Entry 4IDP (X-ray diffraction, 2.59 A resolution); this record covers chains A and B.

Chain A (and B):
Name: Atlastin-1
From: Homo sapiens
Notes: EC 3.6.5.-; fragment: cytoplasmic domain; chain B of this document is another copy of the same molecule, construct and numbering; everything in this record applies to it too
Reference sequence: Q8WXF7 (ATLA1_HUMAN); residue numbers follow UniProt; this construct covers 1-446
Sequence (447 residues; numbered 0 to 446; the number before each row is that of its first residue; numbering starts at 0):
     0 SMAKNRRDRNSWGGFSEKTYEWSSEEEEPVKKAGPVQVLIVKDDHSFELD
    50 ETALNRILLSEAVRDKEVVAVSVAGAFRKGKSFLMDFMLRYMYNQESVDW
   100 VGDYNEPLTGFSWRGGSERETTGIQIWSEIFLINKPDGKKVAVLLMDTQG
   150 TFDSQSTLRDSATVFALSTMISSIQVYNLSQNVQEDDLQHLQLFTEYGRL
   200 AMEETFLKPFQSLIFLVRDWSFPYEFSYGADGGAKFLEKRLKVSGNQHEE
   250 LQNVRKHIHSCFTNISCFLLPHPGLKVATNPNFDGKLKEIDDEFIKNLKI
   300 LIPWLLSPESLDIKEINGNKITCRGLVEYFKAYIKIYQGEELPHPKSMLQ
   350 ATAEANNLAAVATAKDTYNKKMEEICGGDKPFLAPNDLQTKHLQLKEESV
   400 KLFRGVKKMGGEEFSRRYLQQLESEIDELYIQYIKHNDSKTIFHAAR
Not modelled in the structure: 0-30
Differences from the reference sequence: expression tag (0); engineered mutation Thr440 (Asn in Q8WXF7)
Modified / non-standard residues: Mse1 (selenomethionine); Mse84, Mse87, Mse91, Mse145, Mse169, Mse201, Mse347, Mse371, Mse408 (selenomethionine; parent Met)
Ion coordination: Mg2+: Ser81, Thr120 (together with GMP-PNP)
Small-molecule neighbours: GMP-PNP (GNP; phosphoaminophosphonic acid-guanylate ester): Ala75, Phe76, Arg77, Lys78, Gly79, Lys80, Ser81, Phe82, Trp112, Arg113, Gly114, Arg118, Glu119, Thr120, Gly149, Arg217, Asp218, His271, Pro272, Val276, Ala277, Phe282, Phe293
Reported in the primary citation:
  - binding site for GMP-PNP: Arg77
  - disease-associated variants - N440T
  - catalytic residues: Arg77
  - mutagenesis - R77A (0.1 uM Pi/min/uM): abolished catalytic activity on GTP
  - mutagenesis - R77A: unchanged binding to fluorescently labelled nucleotides
  - mutagenesis - K295C/C375A: unchanged catalytic activity on GTP

Chain A / chain B interface:
Residue-residue contacts - 144 pairs, chain A then chain B:
  His44(A) - His247(B)
  Phe76(A) - Asn181(B)
  Phe76(A) - Gln183(B)
  Lys78(A) - Gln180(B)  hydrogen bond
  Lys78(A) - Gln183(B)
  Gly114(A) - Tyr223(B)
  Gly115(A) - Phe221(B)
  Gly115(A) - Tyr223(B)  hydrogen bond (backbone-side chain)
  Gly115(A) - Glu224(B)
  Ser116(A) - Asn181(B)
  Ser116(A) - Trp219(B)
  Ser116(A) - Phe221(B)
  Ser116(A) - Glu224(B)  hydrogen bond
  Ser116(A) - Arg239(B)  hydrogen bond (backbone-side chain)
  Glu117(A) - Lys238(B)  salt bridge
  Glu117(A) - Arg239(B)  salt bridge
  Phe151(A) - Gln183(B)
  Phe151(A) - Glu184(B)  hydrogen bond (backbone-backbone)
  Phe151(A) - Asp185(B)
  Asp152(A) - Glu184(B)
  Ser153(A) - Glu184(B)  hydrogen bond
  Ser153(A) - Arg239(B)
  Ser153(A) - Leu250(B)
  Ser153(A) - Arg254(B)
  Gln154(A) - Leu250(B)
  Ser155(A) - Leu250(B)
  Thr156(A) - His247(B)
  Thr156(A) - Glu249(B)
  Leu157(A) - Glu249(B)  hydrogen bond (backbone-side chain)
  Leu157(A) - Mse347(B)
  Ser179(A) - Gln180(B)  hydrogen bond
  Gln180(A) - Lys78(B)
  Gln180(A) - Ser179(B)  hydrogen bond
  Gln180(A) - Gln180(B)
  Asn181(A) - Phe76(B)
  Asn181(A) - Ser116(B)
  Gln183(A) - Ala75(B)
  Gln183(A) - Phe76(B)
  Gln183(A) - Lys78(B)
  Gln183(A) - Phe151(B)
  Glu184(A) - Phe151(B)  hydrogen bond (backbone-backbone)
  Glu184(A) - Asp152(B)
  Glu184(A) - Ser153(B)
  Asp185(A) - Phe151(B)
  Asp185(A) - Asp185(B)
  Asp185(A) - His189(B)  salt bridge
  His189(A) - Asp185(B)  salt bridge
  His189(A) - Mse347(B)
  Gln191(A) - Leu348(B)
  Leu192(A) - Mse347(B)
  Glu195(A) - Leu348(B)
  Glu195(A) - Mse408(B)
  Glu195(A) - Gly409(B)
  Glu195(A) - Gly410(B)
  Leu199(A) - Lys406(B)
  Leu199(A) - Lys407(B)
  Leu199(A) - Mse408(B)
  Glu203(A) - Glu411(B)
  Trp219(A) - Ser116(B)
  Ser220(A) - Ala277(B)
  Ser220(A) - Thr278(B)
  Phe221(A) - Gly115(B)
  Phe221(A) - Ser116(B)
  Tyr223(A) - Gly114(B)
  Tyr223(A) - Gly115(B)  hydrogen bond (side chain-backbone)
  Tyr223(A) - Thr278(B)
  Tyr223(A) - Pro280(B)  hydrophobic
  Glu224(A) - Gly115(B)
  Glu224(A) - Ser116(B)  hydrogen bond
  Lys238(A) - Glu117(B)
  Arg239(A) - Phe76(B)
  Arg239(A) - Ser116(B)  hydrogen bond (side chain-backbone)
  Arg239(A) - Glu117(B)  salt bridge
  Arg239(A) - Ser153(B)  hydrogen bond
  His247(A) - His44(B)
  His247(A) - Thr156(B)
  Glu249(A) - Thr156(B)
  Glu249(A) - Leu157(B)  hydrogen bond (side chain-backbone)
  Leu250(A) - Ser153(B)
  Leu250(A) - Gln154(B)
  Leu250(A) - Ser155(B)
  Arg254(A) - Ser153(B)
  His271(A) - Leu274(B)
  Leu274(A) - His271(B)
  Leu274(A) - Asp290(B)
  Ala277(A) - Ser220(B)
  Thr278(A) - Ser220(B)
  Thr278(A) - Tyr223(B)
  Pro280(A) - Tyr223(B)  hydrophobic
  Asp290(A) - Leu274(B)
  Glu340(A) - Lys406(B)
  Leu341(A) - Lys406(B)
  Pro342(A) - Asn355(B)
  Pro342(A) - Lys406(B)
  Pro342(A) - Lys407(B)
  Pro342(A) - Mse408(B)
  Lys345(A) - Mse347(B)
  Mse347(A) - Leu157(B)
  Mse347(A) - His189(B)
  Mse347(A) - Leu192(B)
  Mse347(A) - Lys345(B)
  Mse347(A) - Mse347(B)
  Leu348(A) - Gln191(B)
  Leu348(A) - Glu195(B)
  Ala350(A) - Ala350(B)  hydrophobic
  Ala350(A) - Thr351(B)
  Thr351(A) - Ala350(B)
  Ala354(A) - Leu357(B)
  Asn355(A) - Pro342(B)
  Leu357(A) - Ala354(B)
  Leu357(A) - Leu357(B)  hydrophobic
  Leu357(A) - Ala358(B)
  Ala358(A) - Leu357(B)
  Asn368(A) - Gln431(B)
  Lys369(A) - Glu427(B)  salt bridge
  Glu372(A) - Gln431(B)
  Cys375(A) - His435(B)
  Gly376(A) - His435(B)
  Gly377(A) - Lys434(B)
  Gly377(A) - His435(B)  hydrogen bond (backbone-side chain)
  Gly377(A) - Ser438(B)
  Asp378(A) - Lys434(B)  salt bridge
  Lys406(A) - Leu199(B)
  Lys406(A) - Glu340(B)  salt bridge
  Lys406(A) - Leu341(B)
  Lys406(A) - Pro342(B)
  Lys407(A) - Leu199(B)
  Mse408(A) - Leu192(B)
  Mse408(A) - Glu195(B)
  Mse408(A) - Tyr196(B)
  Mse408(A) - Leu199(B)
  Mse408(A) - Pro342(B)
  Gly409(A) - Glu195(B)
  Gly410(A) - Glu195(B)
  Glu427(A) - Lys369(B)  salt bridge
  Gln431(A) - Asn368(B)
  Gln431(A) - Glu372(B)
  Lys434(A) - Gly377(B)
  Lys434(A) - Asp378(B)  salt bridge
  His435(A) - Cys375(B)
  His435(A) - Gly376(B)
  His435(A) - Gly377(B)  hydrogen bond (side chain-backbone)
  His435(A) - His435(B)  hydrogen bond
  Ser438(A) - Gly377(B)
Interface residues without a listed pair, chain A (87 interface residues in all): Ala75, Arg77, Val182, Gln188, Asp218, Phe225, Phe235, Gly273, His343, Pro344, Ser346, Glu353, Glu411, Leu428, Tyr432
Interface residues without a listed pair, chain B (91 interface residues in all): Arg77, Val182, Gln188, Glu203, Asp218, Pro222, Phe225, Tyr227, Phe235, Gly273, Ile335, His343, Pro344, Ser346, Glu353, Tyr432, Lys439

Overview:
87 residues of chain A and 91 residues of chain B are in contact; the contacts include 18 hydrogen bonds and
10 salt bridges. Among the polar pairs are Glu117(A)-Lys238(B), Glu117(A)-Arg239(B) and Asp185(A)-His189(B).
Ligands of chain A: GMP-PNP. The paper reports the catalytic residue Arg77(A); R77A of chain A abolishes
catalytic activity on GTP.
Chain A and chain B are both Atlastin-1 (Homo sapiens); the structure, human atlastin-1 1-446, N440T, GppNHp,
was determined by X-ray diffraction (same publication as 4IDN, 4IDO and 4IDQ).
